2ZT9 - chains B and G of the 8 polymer chains in the assembly; structure by X-ray diffraction, 3.00 A resolution.

== Chain B ==
Name: Cytochrome b6-f complex subunit 4
Organism: Nostoc sp. PCC 7120
UniProt: Q93SX1 (PETD_ANASP); residues 1-160 here = UniProt positions 1-160
Chain sequence (160 residues; row label = number of the first residue in the row):
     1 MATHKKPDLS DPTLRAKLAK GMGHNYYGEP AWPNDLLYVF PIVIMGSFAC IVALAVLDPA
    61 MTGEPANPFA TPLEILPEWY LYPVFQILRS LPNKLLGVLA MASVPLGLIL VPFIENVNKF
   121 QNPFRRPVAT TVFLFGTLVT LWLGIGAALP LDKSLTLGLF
Small-molecule neighbours:
  - beta-carotene (BCR): V43, G46, S47
  - chlorophyll a (CLA): Y80, L81, P83, V84, I87, M101, A102, V104, P105, L106, L108, I109, V111, E115, V132, F133, F135, G136, V139, T140, L143
  - heme (HEM): N25, D35, V39, F40, V43, I44
  - dioleoyl-phosphatidylcholine (OPC; (7R,17E)-4-hydroxy-N,N,N,7-tetramethyl-7-[(8E)-octadec-8-enoyloxy]-10-oxo-3,5,9-trioxa-4-phosphaheptacos-17-en-1-aminium 4-oxide), molecule 1: S47, C50, I51, L54
  - dioleoyl-phosphatidylcholine (OPC), molecule 2: I87, A100, S103, V104, G107, L108, V111, I114, E115, V117, N118, F120, R125, R126, P127, V128, A129, V132, L143

== Chain G ==
Name: Cytochrome b6-f complex subunit 5
Organism: Nostoc sp. PCC 7120
UniProt: P58246 (PETG_ANASP); numbering as in UniProt (aligned over 1-37)
Chain sequence (37 residues; numbered 1 to 37; the number before each row is that of its first residue):
     1 MVEPLLSGIV LGLIVVTLAG LFYAAYKQYK RPNELGG
Small-molecule neighbours:
  - beta-carotene (BCR): L13, V16, T17, A19, G20, Y23, Y26
  - dioleoyl-phosphatidylcholine (OPC; (7R,17E)-4-hydroxy-N,N,N,7-tetramethyl-7-[(8E)-octadec-8-enoyloxy]-10-oxo-3,5,9-trioxa-4-phosphaheptacos-17-en-1-aminium 4-oxide): L5, I9, L13

== How chain B and chain G interact ==
Residue-residue contacts (27):
  K6(B) - E34(G)
  L9(B) - E34(G)
  Y27(B) - L35(G)
  L54(B) - I9(G)  hydrophobic
  D58(B) - L5(G)
  E74(B) - M1(G)  hydrogen bond (side chain-backbone)
  E74(B) - V2(G)  hydrogen bond (side chain-backbone)
  L76(B) - M1(G)
  L76(B) - V2(G)  hydrophobic
  W79(B) - L6(G)
  W79(B) - V10(G)
  Y82(B) - M1(G)  hydrogen bond (side chain-backbone)
  Y82(B) - V2(G)
  N122(B) - A25(G)  hydrogen bond (side chain-backbone)
  P123(B) - A25(G)
  F124(B) - F22(G)
  F124(B) - A25(G)
  F124(B) - Y26(G)
  F124(B) - Y29(G)  hydrophobic
  R125(B) - Q28(G)
  R125(B) - Y29(G)
  R125(B) - G36(G)
  T130(B) - F22(G)
  F133(B) - L18(G)  hydrophobic
  L134(B) - F22(G)  hydrophobic
  T137(B) - L18(G)
  L141(B) - L11(G)  hydrophobic
Other interface residues (no listed pair), chain B (23 interface residues in all): P7, L18, K119, Q121, A148
Other interface residues (no listed pair), chain G (18 interface residues in all): I14, G37

== Summary ==
The interface between chain B and chain G involves 23 residues on one side and 18 on the other; the contacts
include 4 hydrogen bonds. Polar pairs include E74(B)-M1(G), E74(B)-V2(G) and Y82(B)-M1(G).
Chain B is Cytochrome b6-f complex subunit 4 and chain G is Cytochrome b6-f complex subunit 5, both from
Nostoc sp. PCC 7120; the structure, Crystal Structure of the Cytochrome b6f Complex from Nostoc sp. PCC 7120,
was determined by X-ray diffraction.
